Entry 3ZD7 (X-ray diffraction, 2.50 A resolution); this record covers chains A and D of the 3 polymer chains in the assembly.

[Chain A]
Molecule: Probable ATP-dependent RNA helicase DDX58
Source organism: Homo sapiens
Notes: EC 3.6.4.13
UniProt: O95786 (DDX58_HUMAN); residues 230-925 here correspond to UniProt positions 185-880 (UniProt number = residue number - 45)
Amino-acid sequence (696 residues; each row starts with the number of its first residue):
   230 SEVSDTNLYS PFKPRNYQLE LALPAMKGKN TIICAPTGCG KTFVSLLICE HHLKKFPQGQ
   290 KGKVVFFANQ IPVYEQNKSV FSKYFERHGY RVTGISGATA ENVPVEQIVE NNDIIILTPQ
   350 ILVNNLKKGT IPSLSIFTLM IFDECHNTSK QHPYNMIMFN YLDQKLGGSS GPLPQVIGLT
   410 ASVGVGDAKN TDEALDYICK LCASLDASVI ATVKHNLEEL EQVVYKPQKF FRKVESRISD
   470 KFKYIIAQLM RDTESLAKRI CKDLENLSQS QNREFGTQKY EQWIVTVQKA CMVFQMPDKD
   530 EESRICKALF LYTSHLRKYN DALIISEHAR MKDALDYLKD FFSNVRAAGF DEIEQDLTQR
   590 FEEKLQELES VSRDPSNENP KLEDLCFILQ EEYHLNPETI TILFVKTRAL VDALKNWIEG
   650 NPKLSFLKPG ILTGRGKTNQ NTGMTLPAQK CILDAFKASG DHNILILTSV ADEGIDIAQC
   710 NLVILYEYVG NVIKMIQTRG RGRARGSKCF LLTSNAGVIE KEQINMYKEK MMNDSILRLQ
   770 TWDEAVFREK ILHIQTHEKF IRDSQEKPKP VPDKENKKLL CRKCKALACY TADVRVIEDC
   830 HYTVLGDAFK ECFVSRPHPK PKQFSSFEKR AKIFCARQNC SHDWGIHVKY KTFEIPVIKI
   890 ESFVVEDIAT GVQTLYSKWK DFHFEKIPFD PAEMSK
Unresolved in the structure: 230-235, 330-331, 522-531, 663-691, 721-732, 794-802, 897-898, 923-925
Differences from the reference sequence: conflict Asn306 (Gln261 in O95786), Ser499 (Ile454 in O95786), Leu696 (Ala651 in O95786), Asp828 (Glu783 in O95786)
Disulfides: Cys520-Cys535
Ion coordination: Zn2+: Cys810, Cys813, Cys864, Cys869
Small-molecule neighbours: ADP (adenosine-5'-diphosphate): Asn236, Leu237, Phe241, Lys242, Pro243, Arg244, Gln247, Pro265, Thr266, Gly267, Cys268, Gly269, Lys270, Thr271, Phe272
Reported in the primary citation:
  - binding site for the 10-nt RNA strand (chain D): Gln511
  - binding site for the 10-nt RNA strand: Lys508
  - conformationally variable residues (domain motion): Lys270, Glu530
  - binding site for ADP: Lys270

[Chain D]
Molecule: 10-nt RNA strand
Sequence (10 nucleotides; numbered 1 to 10; the number before each row is that of its first residue):
     1 GCGCGCGCGC

[Interface between chain A and chain D]
Pairs across the interface (17; chain A residue first):
  Asn298(A) with C8(D), sugar contact; G9(D), sugar contact
  Gln299(A) with G9(D), phosphate contact
  Ile300(A) with G9(D), hydrogen bond to the phosphate; C10(D), phosphate contact
  Pro301(A) with G9(D), phosphate contact
  Ser325(A) with C10(D), phosphate contact
  Gly326(A) with C10(D), hydrogen bond to the phosphate
  Thr347(A) with G9(D), phosphate contact; C10(D), hydrogen bond to the phosphate
  Gln349(A) with G9(D), sugar contact; C10(D), sugar contact
  Ile350(A) with C10(D), sugar contact
  Asn353(A) with C10(D), hydrogen bond to the sugar
  Gln511(A) with C4(D), hydrogen bond to the sugar
  Phe853(A) with C10(D), base contact
  Ser854(A) with C10(D), hydrogen bond to the sugar
Other interface residues (no listed pair), chain A (15 interface residues in all): Val514, Thr515
Other interface residues (no listed pair), chain D (5 interface residues in all): G3

[Overview]
The interface between chain A and chain D involves 15 residues on one side and 5 on the other; the contacts
include 6 hydrogen bonds. Among the polar pairs are Asn353(A)-C10(D), Gln511(A)-C4(D) and Ser854(A)-C10(D).
From the paper: a binding site for the 10-nt RNA strand (chain D) at Gln511(A); a binding site for the 10-nt
RNA strand at Lys508(A).
Chain A is Probable ATP-dependent RNA helicase DDX58 (Homo sapiens) and chain D is a 10-nt RNA strand; the
structure, Snapshot 3 of RIG-I scanning on RNA duplex, was determined by X-ray diffraction together with 3ZD6
from the same study.
